PDB entry 5NF2 | X-ray diffraction, 1.73 A resolution | chain A

Chain A:
Molecule: Minor fimbrium subunit Mfa1
From: Porphyromonas gingivalis (strain ATCC 33277 / DSM 20709 / CIP 103683 / JCM 12257 / NCTC 11834 / 2561)
UniProt: B2RHG1 (MFA1_PORG3); numbering as in UniProt; present here: 65-213, 230-563
Chain sequence (501 residues; numbered 64 to 563 plus 16 insertion-coded residues; 15 numbers in that range are skipped by the numbering (no residue carries them; nothing is unmodelled there); the number before each row is that of its first residue; a row labelled like 214A-214P holds insertion residues (214A, then the next letters in order)):
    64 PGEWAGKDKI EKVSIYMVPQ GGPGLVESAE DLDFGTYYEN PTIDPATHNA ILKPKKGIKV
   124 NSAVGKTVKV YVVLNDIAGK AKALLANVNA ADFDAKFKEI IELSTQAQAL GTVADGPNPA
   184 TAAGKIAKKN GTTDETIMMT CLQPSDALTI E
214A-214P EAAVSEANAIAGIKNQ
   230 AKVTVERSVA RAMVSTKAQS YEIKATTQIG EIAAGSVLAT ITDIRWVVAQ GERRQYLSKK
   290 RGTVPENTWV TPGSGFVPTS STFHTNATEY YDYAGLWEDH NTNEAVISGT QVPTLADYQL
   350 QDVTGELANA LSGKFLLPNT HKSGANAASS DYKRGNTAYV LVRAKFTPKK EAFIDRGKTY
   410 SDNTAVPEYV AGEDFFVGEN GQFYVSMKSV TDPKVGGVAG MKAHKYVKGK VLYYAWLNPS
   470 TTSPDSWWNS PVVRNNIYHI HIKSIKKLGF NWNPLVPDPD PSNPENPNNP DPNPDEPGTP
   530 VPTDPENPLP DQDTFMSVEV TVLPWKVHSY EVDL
Not modelled in the structure: 214A-214P
Differences from the reference sequence: expression tag (64); insertion (214)
Bound ions: Ca2+: Asp-507, Asp-509, Asn-512, Glu-514
From the paper describing this entry:
  - Ca2+ coordination: Asp-507, Asp-509, Asn-512
  - contacts within the chain: Asp-71/Arg-236 (hydrogen bond), Arg-236/Trp-554 (cation-pi contact), Arg-236/Val-556
  - mutagenesis - R236A, W554A: decreased stability in response to fimbrial polymers

In short:
Asp-507, Asp-509, Asn-512 and Glu-514 form the Ca2+ site. The paper reports that R236A and W554A reduce
stability in response to fimbrial polymers; Ca2+ coordination by Asp-507, Asp-509 and Asn-512.
Chain A is Minor fimbrium subunit Mfa1 (Porphyromonas gingivalis (strain ATCC 33277 / DSM 20709 / CIP 103683 /
JCM 12257 / NCTC 11834 / 2561)); the structure, The fimbrial shaft protein Mfa1 from Porphyromonas gingivalis,
was determined by X-ray diffraction (same publication as 5NF3, 5NF4 and 5NFI).
